PDB entry 8P9V | X-ray diffraction, 2.20 A resolution | chains A and C of the 3 polymer chains in the assembly

Chain A (and C):
Protein: Two-domain laccase
From: Streptomyces griseoflavus
Notes: EC 1.10.3.2; chain C of this document is another copy of the same molecule, construct and numbering; everything in this record applies to it too
UniProtKB: A0A0M4FJ81 (A0A0M4FJ81_9ACTN); residues 40-317 here = UniProt positions 40-317
Sequence (278 residues; each row starts with the number of its first residue):
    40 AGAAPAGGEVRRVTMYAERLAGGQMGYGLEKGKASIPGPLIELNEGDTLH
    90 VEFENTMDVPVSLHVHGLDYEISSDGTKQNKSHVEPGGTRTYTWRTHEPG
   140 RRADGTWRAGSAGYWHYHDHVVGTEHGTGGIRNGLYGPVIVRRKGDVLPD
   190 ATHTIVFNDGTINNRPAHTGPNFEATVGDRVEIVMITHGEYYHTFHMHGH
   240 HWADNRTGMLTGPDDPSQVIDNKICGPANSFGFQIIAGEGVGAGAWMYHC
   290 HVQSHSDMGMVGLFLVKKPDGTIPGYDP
Sequence notes: engineered mutation G199 (Met in A0A0M4FJ81), H240 (Arg in A0A0M4FJ81), N268 (Asp in A0A0M4FJ81)
Metal / ion sites: Cu ion site 1: H103 (shared with 1 residue of chain B); Cu ion site 2: H105, H157 (together with oxygen molecule) (shared with 1 residue of chain B); Cu ion site 3: H159 (together with oxygen molecule) (shared with 2 residues of chain B); Cu ion site 4: H232, C289, H294; Cu ion site 5: H235 (together with oxygen molecule) (shared with H103(C) of chain C); Cu ion site 6: H237, H288 (together with oxygen molecule) (shared with H159(C) of chain C); Cu ion site 7: H290 (together with oxygen molecule) (shared with H105(C), H157(C) of chain C)
Ligand contacts:
  - oxygen molecule (OXY), molecule 1: H103, H105, H157, H159
  - oxygen molecule (OXY), molecule 2: H235, H237, H288, H290
What the authors report for this chain:
  - mutagenesis - M199G/R240H/D268N: increased catalytic activity on ABTS
  - mutagenesis - M199G/R240H/D268N (30-fold): increased catalytic activity on 2,6-DMP
  - catalytic residues: N261 (proposed by the authors, not directly observed)

Chain A / chain C interface:
Contacting residue pairs (79; chain A residue first):
  V186(A) - T145(C)
  R219(A) - D143(C)  salt bridge
  R219(A) - T145(C)  hydrogen bond
  Y231(A) - E229(C)  hydrogen bond (side chain-backbone)
  Y231(A) - Y230(C)  hydrogen bond (side chain-backbone)
  Y231(A) - Y231(C)  hydrogen bond (side chain-backbone)
  Y231(A) - P266(C)
  T233(A) - G265(C)
  T233(A) - P266(C)  hydrogen bond (side chain-backbone)
  H235(A) - H103(C)
  H235(A) - H105(C)
  H237(A) - H103(C)  hydrogen bond
  H237(A) - Y109(C)
  H237(A) - D114(C)  salt bridge
  H237(A) - T116(C)
  H237(A) - H159(C)  hydrogen bond
  G238(A) - Y109(C)  hydrogen bond (backbone-side chain)
  H240(A) - G106(C)
  H240(A) - D108(C)
  M248(A) - R141(C)  hydrogen bond
  M248(A) - T145(C)
  L249(A) - W146(C)
  L249(A) - A148(C)  hydrophobic
  G251(A) - W146(C)
  P252(A) - W146(C)
  P255(A) - N244(C)
  P255(A) - R245(C)
  P255(A) - D254(C)
  Q257(A) - D243(C)  hydrogen bond
  Q257(A) - N244(C)  hydrogen bond (side chain-backbone)
  Q257(A) - R245(C)
  Q257(A) - S269(C)
  V258(A) - A148(C)  hydrophobic
  V258(A) - W154(C)
  I259(A) - W154(C)  hydrophobic
  D260(A) - H105(C)  salt bridge
  D260(A) - G106(C)  hydrogen bond (side chain-backbone)
  D260(A) - W154(C)
  N261(A) - P266(C)
  N261(A) - A267(C)
  N261(A) - N268(C)  hydrogen bond
  K262(A) - N268(C)
  I263(A) - C264(C)
  I263(A) - G265(C)
  I263(A) - N268(C)
  I275(A) - R141(C)
  E278(A) - R141(C)  salt bridge
  E278(A) - R147(C)  salt bridge
  G279(A) - D108(C)
  V280(A) - Y109(C)
  V280(A) - E110(C)
  A282(A) - I111(C)
  G283(A) - I111(C)
  A284(A) - I111(C)
  A284(A) - N119(C)
  W285(A) - Y109(C)  hydrophobic
  W285(A) - E110(C)
  W285(A) - I111(C)
  M286(A) - Q118(C)
  M286(A) - H165(C)
  H290(A) - H105(C)
  H290(A) - H157(C)
  H290(A) - P266(C)
  H290(A) - A267(C)
  V291(A) - G228(C)
  V291(A) - E229(C)
  Q292(A) - H165(C)  hydrogen bond (side chain-backbone)
  Q292(A) - G166(C)
  Q292(A) - T167(C)  hydrogen bond
  Q292(A) - I170(C)
  Q292(A) - G228(C)  hydrogen bond (backbone-backbone)
  Q292(A) - E229(C)
  S293(A) - E229(C)  hydrogen bond
  S295(A) - H165(C)  hydrogen bond (backbone-side chain)
  D296(A) - T163(C)  hydrogen bond
  D296(A) - H165(C)  salt bridge
  D296(A) - T167(C)  hydrogen bond
  V300(A) - H165(C)
  P313(A) - I111(C)
Interface residues without a listed pair, chain A (39 interface residues in all): T250, H288
Interface residues without a listed pair, chain C (48 interface residues in all): H136, R140, G149, T250, P255, S256, K262, I263, F270

Overview:
39 residues of chain A face 48 of chain C across their interface, with 20 hydrogen bonds and 6 salt bridges.
Polar contacts include R219(A)-D143(C), H237(A)-D114(C) and D260(A)-H105(C). Bound to chain A: oxygen
molecule. From the paper: the catalytic residue N261(A); M199G/R240H/D268N of chain A increase catalytic
activity on ABTS.
Chain A and chain C are both Two-domain laccase (Streptomyces griseoflavus); the structure, Crystal Structure
of Two-Domain Laccase mutant M199G/R240H/D268N from Streptomyces griseoflavus, was determined by X-ray
diffraction together with 8P9U from the same study.
